PDB entry 8CQC | electron microscopy, 2.82 A resolution | chains A and B of the 5 polymer chains in the assembly

== Chain A (and B) ==
Molecule: Green-light absorbing proteorhodopsin
Source organism: uncultured Gammaproteobacteria bacterium
Notes: chain B of this document is another copy of the same molecule, construct and numbering; everything in this record applies to it too
Reference sequence: Q6J4G7 (PRRG_UNKP); residues 1-250 here = UniProt positions 1-250
Sequence (256 residues; each row starts with the number of its first residue):
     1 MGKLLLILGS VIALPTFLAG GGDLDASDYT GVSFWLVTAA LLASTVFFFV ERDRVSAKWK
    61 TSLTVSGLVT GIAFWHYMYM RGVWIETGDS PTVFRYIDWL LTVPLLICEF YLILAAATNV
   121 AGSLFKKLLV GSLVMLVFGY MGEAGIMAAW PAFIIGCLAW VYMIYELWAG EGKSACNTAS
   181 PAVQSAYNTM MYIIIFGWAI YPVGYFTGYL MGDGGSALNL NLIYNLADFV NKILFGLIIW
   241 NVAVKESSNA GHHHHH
Not modelled in the structure: 1-24, 211-218, 250-256
Construct notes: engineered mutation L18 (Ala in Q6J4G7); expression tag (251-256)
Curated features (UniProtKB/Swiss-Prot):
  - site: D98 (Primary proton acceptor), L106 (Responsible for spectral tuning), E109 (Primary proton donor), E143 (Proton release group)
  - modified residue: K232 (N6-(retinylidene)lysine)
  - mutagenesis: K58 (K58A: Reduced GPR photoactivity by about 30%), W59 (W59A: Reduced GPR photoactivity by about 50%), Y96 (Y96F: Reduced GPR photoactivity by about 50%), E143 (E143A: Reduced GPR photoactivity by about 50%), S180 (S180A: Increased GPR photoactivity), Y209 (Y209F: Reduced GPR photoactivity by about 50%), Y224 (Y224F: Reduced GPR photoactivity by about 50%), E246 (E246A: Increased GPR photoactivity)
Covalent attachments: retinal (RET) linked to K232
Residues lining bound ligands: retinal (RET): Y96, W99, T102, V103, L106, M135, L136, G139, F153, G156, C157, W160, W198, Y201, P202, Y205, D228, N231

== Interface between chain A and chain B ==
Pairs across the interface (26; chain A residue first):
  A26(A) - Y140(B)
  Y29(A) - I146(B)
  V32(A) - I97(B)  hydrophobic
  W35(A) - Y79(B)  hydrophobic
  L36(A) - I97(B)  hydrophobic
  L36(A) - L100(B)  hydrophobic
  L36(A) - L101(B)  hydrophobic
  A39(A) - H76(B)
  A39(A) - L101(B)  hydrophobic
  A43(A) - L68(B)
  V46(A) - F49(B)  hydrophobic
  V46(A) - L68(B)  hydrophobic
  F47(A) - T64(B)
  F47(A) - L68(B)  hydrophobic
  V50(A) - R52(B)  hydrogen bond (backbone-side chain)
  V50(A) - T64(B)
  E51(A) - R52(B)  salt bridge
  E51(A) - T61(B)  hydrogen bond
  E51(A) - T64(B)  hydrogen bond
  D53(A) - R52(B)  salt bridge
  D53(A) - K60(B)
  R54(A) - A57(B)  hydrogen bond (side chain-backbone)
  R54(A) - K60(B)
  R54(A) - T61(B)  hydrogen bond
  F74(A) - W75(B)  hydrophobic
  W240(A) - T61(B)
Also at the interface, not in a pair above, chain A (17 interface residues in all): A40, L42
Also at the interface, not in a pair above, chain B (17 interface residues in all): K58, I72

== In short ==
The chain A/chain B interface involves 17 residues from each chain, with 5 hydrogen bonds and 2 salt bridges.
Polar pairs include E51(A)-R52(B), D53(A)-R52(B) and V50(A)-R52(B). Retinal is covalently linked to K232(A).
UniProt lists 8 mutagenesis sites on chain A.
Both chains are Green-light absorbing proteorhodopsin (uncultured Gammaproteobacteria bacterium). Entry 8CQC
(Cryo-EM structure of pentameric proteorhodopsin A18L mutant) was determined by electron microscopy (same
publication as 8CNK and 8CQD).
